Entry 6UQ3 (X-ray diffraction, 3.47 A resolution); this record covers chains N and A of the 13 polymer chains in the assembly.

Chain N:
Molecule: Non-template strand DNA
Sequence (18 nucleotides; numbered 1 to 18; the number before each row is that of its first residue):
     1 TCAGCGAGAGAGAGAAGG
Disordered / not traced: 1, 18

Chain A:
Protein: DNA-directed RNA polymerase II subunit RPB1
From: Saccharomyces cerevisiae (strain ATCC 204508 / S288c)
Notes: EC 2.7.7.6
UniProt: P04050 (RPB1_YEAST); residues 1-1733 here = UniProt positions 1-1733
Sequence (1733 residues; each row starts with the number of its first residue):
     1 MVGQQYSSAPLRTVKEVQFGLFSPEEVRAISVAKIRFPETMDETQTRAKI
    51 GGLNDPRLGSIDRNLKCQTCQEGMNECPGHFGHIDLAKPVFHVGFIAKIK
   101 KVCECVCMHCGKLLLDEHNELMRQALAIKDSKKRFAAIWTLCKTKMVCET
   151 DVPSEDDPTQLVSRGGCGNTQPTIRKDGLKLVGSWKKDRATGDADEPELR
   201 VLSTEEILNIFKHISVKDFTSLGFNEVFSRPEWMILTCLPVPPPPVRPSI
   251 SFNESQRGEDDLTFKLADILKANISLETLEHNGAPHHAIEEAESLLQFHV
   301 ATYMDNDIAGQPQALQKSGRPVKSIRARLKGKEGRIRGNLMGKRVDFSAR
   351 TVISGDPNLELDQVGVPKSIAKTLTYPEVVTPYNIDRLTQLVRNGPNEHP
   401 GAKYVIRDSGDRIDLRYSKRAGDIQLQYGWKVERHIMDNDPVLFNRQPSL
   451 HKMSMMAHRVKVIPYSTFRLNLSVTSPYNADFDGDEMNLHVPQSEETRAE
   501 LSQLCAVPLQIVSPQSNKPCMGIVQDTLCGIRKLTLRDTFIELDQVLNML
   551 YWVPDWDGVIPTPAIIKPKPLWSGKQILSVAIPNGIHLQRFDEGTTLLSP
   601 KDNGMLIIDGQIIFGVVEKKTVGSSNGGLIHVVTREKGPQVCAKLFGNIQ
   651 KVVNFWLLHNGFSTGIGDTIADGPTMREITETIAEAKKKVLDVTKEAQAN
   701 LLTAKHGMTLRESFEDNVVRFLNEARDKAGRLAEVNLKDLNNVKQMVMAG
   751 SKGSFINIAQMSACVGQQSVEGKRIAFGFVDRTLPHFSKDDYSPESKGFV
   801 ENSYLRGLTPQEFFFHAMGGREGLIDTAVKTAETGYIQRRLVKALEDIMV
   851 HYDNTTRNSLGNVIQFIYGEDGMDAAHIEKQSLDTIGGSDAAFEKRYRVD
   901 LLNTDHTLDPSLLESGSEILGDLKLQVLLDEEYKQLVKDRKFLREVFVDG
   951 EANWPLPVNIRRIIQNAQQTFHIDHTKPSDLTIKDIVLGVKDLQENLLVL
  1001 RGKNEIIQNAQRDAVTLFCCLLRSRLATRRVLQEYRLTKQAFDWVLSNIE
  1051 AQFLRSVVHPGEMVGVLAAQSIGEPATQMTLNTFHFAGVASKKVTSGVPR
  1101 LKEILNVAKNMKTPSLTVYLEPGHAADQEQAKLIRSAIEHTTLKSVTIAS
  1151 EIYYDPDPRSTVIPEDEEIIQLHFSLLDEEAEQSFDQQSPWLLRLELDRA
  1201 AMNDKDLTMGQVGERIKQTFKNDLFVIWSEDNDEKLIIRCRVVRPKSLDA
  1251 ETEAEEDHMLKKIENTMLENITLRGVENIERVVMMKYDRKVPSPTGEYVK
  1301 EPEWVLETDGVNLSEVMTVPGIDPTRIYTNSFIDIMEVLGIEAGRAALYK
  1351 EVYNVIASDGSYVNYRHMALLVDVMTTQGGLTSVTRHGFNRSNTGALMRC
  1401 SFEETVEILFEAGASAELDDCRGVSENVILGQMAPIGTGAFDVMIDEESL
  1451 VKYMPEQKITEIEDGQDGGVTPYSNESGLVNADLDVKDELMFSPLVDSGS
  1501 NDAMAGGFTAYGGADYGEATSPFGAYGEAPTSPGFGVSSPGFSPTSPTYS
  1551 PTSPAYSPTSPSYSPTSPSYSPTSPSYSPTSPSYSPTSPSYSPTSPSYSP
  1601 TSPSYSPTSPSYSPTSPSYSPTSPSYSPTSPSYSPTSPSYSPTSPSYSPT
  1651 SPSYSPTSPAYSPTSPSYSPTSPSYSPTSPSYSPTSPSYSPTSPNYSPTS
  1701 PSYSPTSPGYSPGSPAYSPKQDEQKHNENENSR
Disordered / not traced: 1-2, 154-160, 187-198, 250-256, 1082-1091, 1177-1186, 1244-1256, 1447-1733
Disulfide bonds: Cys105-Cys142
Ion coordination: Zn2+ site 1: Cys67, Cys70, Cys77, His80; Zn2+ site 2: Cys107, Cys110, Cys167; Mg2+: Asp483, Asp485 (shared with 1 residue of chain R)
Swiss-Prot annotation at these positions:
  - region: Pro248 to Asp260 (Lid loop), Asn306 to Lys323 (Rudder loop), Pro810 to Glu822 (Bridging helix)
  - binding site (Zn(2+)): Cys67, Cys70, Cys77, His80, Cys107, Cys110, Cys148, Cys167
  - binding site (Mg(2+)): Asp481, Asp483, Asp485
  - modified residue: Thr1471 (Phosphothreonine)
  - cross-link (Glycyl lysine isopeptide (Lys-Gly)): Lys695 (interchain with G-Cter in ubiquitin), Lys1246 (interchain with G-Cter in ubiquitin), Lys1350 (interchain with G-Cter in ubiquitin)
  - natural variant: Ser1653 to Pro1659 (deletion: In strain: A364A)
  - mutagenesis: Lys1246 (K1246R: Impairs ubiquitination during transcription stress)
What the authors report for this chain:
  - binding site for Template strand DNA: Pro448, Thr831

How chain N and chain A interact:
Contacting residue pairs - 9 pairs, chain N then chain A:
  DC5(N) with Val1107(A), phosphate contact; Lys1109(A), phosphate contact; Asn1110(A), phosphate contact; His1387(A), phosphate contact
  DG6(N) with Lys1109(A), salt bridge to the phosphate; His1387(A), salt bridge to the phosphate
  DG8(N) with Lys101(A), salt bridge to the phosphate; Trp139(A), sugar contact
  DG10(N) with Arg175(A), salt bridge to the phosphate
Other interface residues (no listed pair), chain N (6 interface residues in all): DA7, DA9
Other interface residues (no listed pair), chain A (10 interface residues in all): Lys100, Asn1106, Ala1108

Summary:
The interface between chain N and chain A involves 6 residues on one side and 10 on the other, with 4 salt
bridges. Among the polar pairs are DG6(N)-Lys1109(A), DG6(N)-His1387(A) and DG8(N)-Lys101(A). The paper
reports a binding site for Template strand DNA at Pro448(A) and Thr831(A).
Here chain N is Non-template strand DNA and chain A is DNA-directed RNA polymerase II subunit RPB1
(Saccharomyces cerevisiae (strain ATCC 204508 / S288c)). Entry 6UQ3 (RNA polymerase II elongation complex with
5-guanidinohydantoin lesion in state 5) was determined by X-ray diffraction (same publication as 6UPX, 6UPY,
6UPZ, 6UQ0, 6UQ1 and 6UQ2).
